PDB entry 9C6D | X-ray diffraction, 2.10 A resolution | chains A and B of the 3 polymer chains in the assembly

# Chain A (and B)
Name: Tautomerase family protein
Notes: chain B of this document is another copy of the same molecule, construct and numbering; everything in this record applies to it too
Reference sequence: A6Q8U6 (A6Q8U6_SULNB); residues 1-128 here correspond to UniProt positions 2-129 (UniProt number = residue number + 1)
Amino-acid sequence (128 residues; each row starts with the number of its first residue):
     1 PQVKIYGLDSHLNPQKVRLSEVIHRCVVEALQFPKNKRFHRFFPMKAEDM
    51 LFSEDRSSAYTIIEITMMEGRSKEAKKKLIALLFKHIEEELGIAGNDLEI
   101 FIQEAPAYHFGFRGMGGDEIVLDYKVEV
Unresolved in the structure: 120-128 (chain B: 119-128)
Construct notes: engineered mutation P1 (Ser2 in A6Q8U6)
Covalent attachments: 3-bromo-3-oxopropanoic acid (A1AWY) linked to P1
Ligand contacts: 3-bromo-3-oxopropanoic acid (A1AWY): Q2, F33, K37, T66, M67, M68, R71

# How chain A and chain B interact
Pairs across the interface (61; chain A residue first):
  Q2(A) - Y60(B)  hydrogen bond
  Q2(A) - I62(B)
  Q2(A) - E99(B)  hydrogen bond
  K4(A) - Y6(B)  hydrogen bond
  K4(A) - E64(B)  salt bridge
  K16(A) - E48(B)  salt bridge
  K16(A) - D49(B)  salt bridge
  S20(A) - L51(B)
  K37(A) - S53(B)
  R38(A) - L51(B)
  R38(A) - F52(B)
  R38(A) - S53(B)  hydrogen bond (backbone-backbone)
  F39(A) - L51(B)
  F39(A) - F52(B)  hydrophobic
  F39(A) - S53(B)
  F39(A) - R56(B)
  F39(A) - Y60(B)
  H40(A) - D49(B)
  H40(A) - M50(B)
  H40(A) - L51(B)  hydrogen bond (backbone-backbone)
  R41(A) - Y6(B)
  R41(A) - M45(B)
  R41(A) - D49(B)
  R41(A) - M50(B)
  R41(A) - I62(B)
  R41(A) - E64(B)  salt bridge
  F42(A) - M45(B)
  F42(A) - D49(B)  hydrogen bond (backbone-backbone)
  F43(A) - Y6(B)  hydrophobic
  F43(A) - M45(B)  hydrophobic
  P44(A) - D49(B)
  T66(A) - F101(B)
  Q103(A) - F101(B)
  Q103(A) - Q103(B)
  A105(A) - F101(B)  hydrophobic
  A105(A) - I102(B)
  Y108(A) - K73(B)
  Y108(A) - K76(B)
  H109(A) - K76(B)
  H109(A) - I100(B)
  H109(A) - F101(B)
  H109(A) - I102(B)  hydrogen bond (backbone-backbone)
  H109(A) - E104(B)  salt bridge
  F110(A) - I100(B)
  F110(A) - F101(B)  hydrophobic
  G111(A) - I80(B)
  G111(A) - F84(B)
  G111(A) - E99(B)
  G111(A) - I100(B)  hydrogen bond (backbone-backbone)
  F112(A) - F84(B)
  F112(A) - L98(B)
  R113(A) - D55(B)  salt bridge
  R113(A) - R56(B)
  R113(A) - G95(B)  hydrogen bond (backbone-backbone)
  R113(A) - N96(B)
  R113(A) - L98(B)
  G114(A) - F84(B)
  G114(A) - G95(B)  hydrogen bond (backbone-backbone)
  M115(A) - F84(B)
  D118(A) - K73(B)
  D118(A) - K77(B)  salt bridge

# Summary
Chain A and chain B form an interface of 24 and 27 residues respectively; the contacts include 10 hydrogen
bonds and 7 salt bridges. Polar contacts include K4(A)-E64(B), K16(A)-E48(B) and K16(A)-D49(B).
3-bromo-3-oxopropanoic acid is covalently linked to P1(A).
Both chains are Tautomerase family protein. Entry 9C6D (Crystal structure of mutant NonPro1 Tautomerase
Superfamily Member 8U6-S1P in complex with 3-bromopropiolate inhibitor) was determined by X-ray diffraction
(same publication as 9C4L).
